Entry 4QN5 (X-ray diffraction, 1.70 A resolution); this record covers chain A.

Chain A:
Protein: Neuraminidase
From: Influenza A virus (A/mallard duck/ALB/60/1976(H12N5))
UniProtKB: Q20UH7 (Q20UH7_9INFA); residues 1-395 here correspond to UniProt positions 79-473 (UniProt number = residue number + 78)
Amino-acid sequence (395 residues; each row starts with the number of its first residue):
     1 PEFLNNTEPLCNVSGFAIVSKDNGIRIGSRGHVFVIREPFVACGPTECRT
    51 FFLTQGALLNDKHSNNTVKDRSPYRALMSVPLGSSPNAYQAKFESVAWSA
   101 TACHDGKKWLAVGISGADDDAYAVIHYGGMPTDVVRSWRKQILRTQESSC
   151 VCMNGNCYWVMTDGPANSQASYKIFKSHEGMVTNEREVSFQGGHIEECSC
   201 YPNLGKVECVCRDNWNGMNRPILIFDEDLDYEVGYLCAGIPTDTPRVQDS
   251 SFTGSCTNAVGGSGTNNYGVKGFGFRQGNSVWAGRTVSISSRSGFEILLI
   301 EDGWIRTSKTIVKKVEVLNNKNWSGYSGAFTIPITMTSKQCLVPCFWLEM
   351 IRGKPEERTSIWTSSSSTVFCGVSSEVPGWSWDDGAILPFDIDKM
Not modelled in the structure: 395
Cystine bridges: Cys-11/Cys-341, Cys-43/Cys-48, Cys-103/Cys-150, Cys-152/Cys-157, Cys-198/Cys-211, Cys-200/Cys-209, Cys-237/Cys-256, Cys-345/Cys-371
Covalent attachments: N-acetylglucosamine (NAG) linked to Asn-12, Asn-65
Bound ions: Ca2+: Asp-213, Gly-217, Asp-243, Tyr-268
Residues lining bound ligands: N-acetyl-alpha-neuraminic acid (SIA): Arg-37, Glu-38, Asp-70, Arg-71, Trp-98, Ser-99, Ile-142, Arg-144, Ala-166, Glu-196, Glu-197, Arg-212, Asn-214, Tyr-268, Gly-269, Arg-292, Tyr-326

Overview:
Bound to chain A: N-acetyl-alpha-neuraminic acid. Covalently linked N-acetylglucosamine: at Asn-12 and Asn-65.
Asp-213, Gly-217, Asp-243 and Tyr-268 coordinate Ca2+.
Chain A is Neuraminidase (Influenza A virus (A/mallard duck/ALB/60/1976(H12N5))); the structure, Neuraminidase
N5 binds LSTa at the second SIA binding site, was determined by X-ray diffraction (same publication as 4QN3,
4QN4, 4QN6 and 4QN7).
